3LEG - chain A; structure by X-ray diffraction, 2.01 A resolution.

== Chain A ==
Name: Platelet aggregation factor Sm-hPAF
Source organism: Streptococcus mitis
Notes: fragment: Mutant of the lectin domain of lectinolysin, residues 44 to 185
Reference sequence: Q2PHL4 (Q2PHL4_STRMT); numbering as in UniProt (aligned over 38-190)
Chain sequence (153 residues; each row starts with the number of its first residue):
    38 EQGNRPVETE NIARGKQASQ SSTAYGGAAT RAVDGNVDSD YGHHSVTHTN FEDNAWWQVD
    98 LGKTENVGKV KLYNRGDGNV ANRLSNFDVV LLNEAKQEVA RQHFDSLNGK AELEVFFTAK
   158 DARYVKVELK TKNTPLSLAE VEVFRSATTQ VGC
Unresolved in the structure: 38-43, 186-190
Construct notes: engineered mutation Cys-190 (Gln in Q2PHL4)
Bound ions: Ca2+: Arg-68, Asp-71, Asn-73, Ser-82, Ala-176, Glu-177; Ni2+ near His-80 (its only coordinating residue here)
Reported in the primary citation:
  - binding site for alpha-L-fucopyranose: Tyr-62, Asp-77, Gly-79, His-85, Arg-112, Gly-115, Arg-120
  - binding site for beta-D-galactopyranose: Asp-114

== Overview ==
Arg-68, Asp-71, Asn-73, Ser-82, Ala-176 and Glu-177 coordinate Ca2+. From the paper: a binding site for
alpha-L-fucopyranose at Tyr-62, Asp-77 and Gly-79 among others; a binding site for beta-D-galactopyranose at
Asp-114.
Chain A is Platelet aggregation factor Sm-hPAF (Streptococcus mitis); the structure, Lectin Domain of
Lectinolysin complexed with Lewis Y Antigen, was determined by X-ray diffraction (same publication as 3LE0,
3LEI and 3LEK).
